Entry 8CT9 (electron microscopy, 6.80 A resolution (low resolution: residue-level contacts below are approximate; hydrogen-bond / salt-bridge calls are withheld)); this record covers chains A and C of the 34 polymer chains in the assembly.

Chain A (and C):
Name: Dynamin-like 120 kDa protein, mitochondrial
Source organism: Homo sapiens
Notes: EC 3.6.5.5; chain C of this document is another copy of the same molecule, construct and numbering; everything in this record applies to it too
UniProtKB: O60313 (OPA1_HUMAN); numbering as in UniProt (aligned over 1-960)
Amino-acid sequence (960 residues; each row starts with the number of its first residue):
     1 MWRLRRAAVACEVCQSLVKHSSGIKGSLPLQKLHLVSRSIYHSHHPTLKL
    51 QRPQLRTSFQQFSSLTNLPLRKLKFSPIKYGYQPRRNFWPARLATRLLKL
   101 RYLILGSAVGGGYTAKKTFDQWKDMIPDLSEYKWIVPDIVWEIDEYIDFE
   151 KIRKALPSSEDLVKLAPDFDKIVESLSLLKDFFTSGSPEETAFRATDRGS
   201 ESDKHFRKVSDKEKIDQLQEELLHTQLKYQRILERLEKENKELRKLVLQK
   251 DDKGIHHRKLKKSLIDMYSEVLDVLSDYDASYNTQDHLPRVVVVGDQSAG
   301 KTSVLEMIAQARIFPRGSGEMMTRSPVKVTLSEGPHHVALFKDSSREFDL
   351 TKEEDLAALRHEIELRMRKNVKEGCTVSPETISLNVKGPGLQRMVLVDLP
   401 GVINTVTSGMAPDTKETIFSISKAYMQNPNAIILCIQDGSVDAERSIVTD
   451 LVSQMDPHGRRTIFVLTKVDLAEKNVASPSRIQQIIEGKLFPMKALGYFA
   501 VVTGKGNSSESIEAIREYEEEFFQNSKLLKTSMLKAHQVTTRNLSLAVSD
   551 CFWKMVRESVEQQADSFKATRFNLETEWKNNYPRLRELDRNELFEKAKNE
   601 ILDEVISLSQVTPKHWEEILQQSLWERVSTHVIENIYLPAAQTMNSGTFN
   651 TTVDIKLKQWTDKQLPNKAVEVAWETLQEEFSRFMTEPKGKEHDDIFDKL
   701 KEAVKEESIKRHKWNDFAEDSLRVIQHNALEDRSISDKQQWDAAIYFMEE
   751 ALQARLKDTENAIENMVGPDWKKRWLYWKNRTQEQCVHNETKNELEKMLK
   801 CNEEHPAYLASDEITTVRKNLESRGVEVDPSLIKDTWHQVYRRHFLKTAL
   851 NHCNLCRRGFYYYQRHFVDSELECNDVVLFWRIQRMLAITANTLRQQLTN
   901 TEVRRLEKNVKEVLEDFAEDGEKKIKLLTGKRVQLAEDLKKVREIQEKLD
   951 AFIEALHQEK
Unresolved in the structure: 1-262
Cystine bridges: Cys-856/Cys-874
UniProt features mapped onto this chain:
  - region: Gly-295 to Thr-302 (G1 motif), Met-321 to Arg-324 (G2 motif), Asp-398 to Gly-401 (G3 motif), Thr-467 to Asp-470 (G4 motif), Val-501 to Gly-504 (G5 motif)
  - binding site (GTP): Ser-298, Gly-300, Lys-301, Thr-302, Ser-303, Gly-317, Lys-468, Asp-470, Thr-503, Gly-506, Asn-507
  - binding site (Mg(2+)): Thr-302, Thr-323, Asp-398
  - site: Arg-194, Ala-195 (Cleavage at site S1)
  - modified residue: Lys-228 (N6-acetyllysine)
  - natural variant: Ala-8 (A8S: In OPA1; uncertain significance), Arg-38 to Ser-43 (deletion: In OPA1), Tyr-80 (Y80C: In OPA1), Thr-95 (T95M: In OPA1), Tyr-102 (Y102C: In OPA1), Glu-270 (E270K: In OPA1), Leu-272 (L272P: In OPA1), Asp-273 (D273A: In OPA1), Arg-290 (R290Q: In OPA1; R290W: In OPA1), Val-293 to Val-294 (deletion: In OPA1), Gly-300 (G300E: In OPA1), Gln-310 (Q310R: In OPA1), 46 further natural variant entries in UniProt
  - mutagenesis: Glu-213 (E213A: In interface mutant 9; strongly decreased ability to mediate mitochondrial fusion; when associated with A-217, A-557 and A-565), Gln-217 (Q217A: In interface mutant 9; strongly decreased ability to mediate mitochondrial fusion; when associated with A-213, A-557 and A-565), Arg-235 (R235A: In interface mutant 8; strongly decreased ability to mediate mitochondrial fusion), Leu-243 (L243A: In mutant control 1; does not affect ability to mediate mitochondrial fusion), Leu-248 (L248A: In mutant control 2; does not affect ability to mediate mitochondrial fusion), Gln-297 (Q297E: Abolished GTPase activity without affecting the ability to bind membranes), Ser-298 (S298A: Abolished GTPase activity without affecting the ability to bind membranes), Lys-301 (K301A: Abolished GTPase activity), Thr-302 (T302A: Abolished GTPase activity; T302N: Abolished GTPase activity without affecting the ability to bind membranes), Arg-316 (R316A: Strongly decreased GTPase activity), Glu-320 (E320A: Decreased GTPase activity), Met-321 (M321A: Strongly decreased GTPase activity), 39 further mutagenesis entries in UniProt
Reported in the primary citation:
  - binding site for cardiolipin: Arg-857, Arg-858
  - conformationally variable residues (loop rearrangement): Lys-779
  - mutagenesis - W771A, K772E, R774E, R781E, K797E, K800E, R824E: abolished binding to membrane
  - mutagenesis - W775A: unchanged binding to membrane

How chain A and chain C interact:
Pairs across the interface (13):
  Lys-614(A) with Asp-732(C); Ser-734(C); Ile-735(C); Ser-736(C)
  Glu-731(A) with Asn-892(C); Gln-896(C)
  Asp-732(A) with Lys-614(C)
  Ser-734(A) with Lys-614(C)
  Ile-735(A) with Lys-614(C)
  Ser-736(A) with Lys-614(C)
  Gln-739(A) with Gln-739(C)
  Asn-892(A) with Glu-731(C)
  Gln-896(A) with Glu-731(C)

In short:
The chain A/chain C interface involves 9 residues from each chain. The paper reports a binding site for
cardiolipin at Arg-857(A) and Arg-858(A); W771A, K772E and R774E of chain A, among others, abolish binding to
membrane; 8 substitutions were tested in all.
Chain A and chain C are both Dynamin-like 120 kDa protein, mitochondrial (Homo sapiens); the structure, CryoEM
structure of human S-OPA1 assembled on lipid membrane in membrane-distal state, was determined by electron
microscopy together with 8CT1 from the same study.
